4Y28 - chains B and C of the 16 polymer chains in the assembly; structure by X-ray diffraction, 2.80 A resolution.

Chain B:
Protein: Photosystem I P700 chlorophyll a apoprotein A2
From: Pisum sativum
Notes: EC 1.97.1.12
UniProtKB: P05311 (PSAB_PEA); residue numbers follow UniProt; this construct covers 1-733
Chain sequence (733 residues; row label = number of the first residue in the row):
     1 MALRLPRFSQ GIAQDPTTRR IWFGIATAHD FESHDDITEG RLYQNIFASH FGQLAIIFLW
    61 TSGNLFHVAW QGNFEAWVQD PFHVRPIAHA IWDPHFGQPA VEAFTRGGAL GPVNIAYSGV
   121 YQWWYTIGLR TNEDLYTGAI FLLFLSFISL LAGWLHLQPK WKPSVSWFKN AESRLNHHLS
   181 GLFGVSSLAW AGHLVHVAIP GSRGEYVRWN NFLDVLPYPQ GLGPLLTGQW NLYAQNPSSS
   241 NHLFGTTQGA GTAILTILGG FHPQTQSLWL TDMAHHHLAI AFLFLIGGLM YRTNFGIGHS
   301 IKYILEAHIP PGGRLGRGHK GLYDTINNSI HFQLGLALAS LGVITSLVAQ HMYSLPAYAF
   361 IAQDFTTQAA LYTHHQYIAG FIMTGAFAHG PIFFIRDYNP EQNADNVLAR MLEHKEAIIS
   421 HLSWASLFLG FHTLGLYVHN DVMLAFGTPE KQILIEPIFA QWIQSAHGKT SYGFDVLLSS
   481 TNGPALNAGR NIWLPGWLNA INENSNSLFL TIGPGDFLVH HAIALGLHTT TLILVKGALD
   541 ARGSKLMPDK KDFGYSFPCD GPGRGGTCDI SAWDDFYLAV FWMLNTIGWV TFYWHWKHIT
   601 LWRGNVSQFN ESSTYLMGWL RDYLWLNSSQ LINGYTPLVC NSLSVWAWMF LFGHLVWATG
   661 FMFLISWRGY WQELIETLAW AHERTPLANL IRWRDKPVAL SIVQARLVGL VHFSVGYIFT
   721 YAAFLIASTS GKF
Unresolved in the structure: 1
Differences from the reference sequence: engineered mutation Leu5 (Ile in P05311), Ile115 (Asn in P05311), Met273 (Val in P05311), Ser471 (Thr in P05311), Val476 (Ile in P05311), Leu477 (Pro in P05311), Tyr635 (Ile in P05311)
Ion coordination: chlorophyll a Mg site 1 near Gln53 (its only coordinating residue here); chlorophyll a Mg site 2 near Asp93 (its only coordinating residue here); Ca2+: Ile501, Glu503, Asn506, Leu508; 4Fe-4S cluster Fe: Cys559 (shared with 1 residue of chain A)
Ligand contacts:
  - beta-carotene (BCR), molecule 1: Leu54, Ile57, Phe58, Trp60, Gly181, Leu182, Val185, Ser186
  - beta-carotene (BCR), molecule 2: Leu65, Trp123, Trp124, Ile127, Leu129, Gly138, Phe141, Leu142, Leu145, Trp209
  - beta-carotene (BCR), molecule 3: Leu188, Leu222, Leu225, Leu278, Phe282, Leu285, Ile286, Leu289, Ile297
  - beta-carotene (BCR), molecule 4: Phe332, Gly335, Leu336, Ala339, Val343, Met383, Ala386, Phe387, Gly390, Phe393, Phe394, Leu408, Ala538
  - beta-carotene (BCR), molecule 5: Phe387, Leu408, Met411, Val535, Leu539
  - beta-carotene (BCR), molecule 6: Leu434, Gly435, Val438
  - beta-carotene (BCR), molecule 7: Val645, Trp648, Met649, Phe652, Trp671, Ile675, Leu678, Phe719
  - beta-carotene (BCR), molecule 8: Thr685, Pro686, Leu687
  - chlorophyll a isomer (CL0): Leu620, Leu624, Trp625, Trp657
  - chlorophyll a (CLA), molecule 1: Leu5, Phe8, Gly24, Ile25, Ala28, His29, Phe31, His34, Ser49, Gly52, Gln53, Ile56
  - chlorophyll a (CLA), molecule 2: Thr18, Ile21, Trp22, Ile675, Leu678, Ala679, His682, Ile691, Arg692, Trp693, Arg694, Asp695, Pro697, Val698
  - chlorophyll a (CLA), molecule 3: Trp22, Phe652, Leu655, Val656, Thr659, Met662, Phe663, Leu700, Val708, Val711, His712, Val715
  - chlorophyll a (CLA), molecule 4: Ile25, Ala26, Thr27, Ala28, His29, Asp30, His331, Leu334, Leu338, Phe381, Ile382, Thr384, Gly385, Ala388, His389, Ile392, Arg396, Tyr555, Trp573, Phe576, Phe652, Val711, Val715, Phe719
  - chlorophyll a (CLA), molecule 5: His29, Gln53, Ile56, Ile57, Trp60, Leu341, Ile378, Phe381, Ile382
  - chlorophyll a (CLA), molecule 6: His29, Phe31, Tyr43, Ile46, Ser49, His50, Gln53, Leu54, Ile57, Phe168, Arg174, His178, Leu182, Phe183, Ile330, His331, Gln333, Leu334, Ala337, Leu338, Leu341
  - chlorophyll a (CLA), molecule 7: Phe47, Phe51, Ile148, Leu151, Ala152, Leu155, His156, Trp161, Pro163, Trp167
  - chlorophyll a (CLA), molecule 8: Phe47, His50, Phe51, Leu54, Trp123, Trp167, Phe168, Asn170, Ser173, Arg174, His177, His178, Gly181, Leu182, Phe183, Ile344, Tyr358
  - chlorophyll a (CLA), molecule 9: Ile56, Trp60, Asn64, Ala88, His89, Asn114, Ile115, Ala116, Tyr117, Ser118, Val120, Val645, Trp646, Met649, Phe719
  - chlorophyll a (CLA), molecule 10: Phe58, Ile127, Gly128, Leu129, Asp134, Thr137, Gly138, Phe141, Leu145, Ile148, Ser149, Ser186, Ala189, Trp190, Gly192, His193, His196, Val197, Val207, Arg208, Trp209, Phe212
  - chlorophyll a (CLA), molecule 11: Leu59, Trp60, Ser62, Gly63, Phe66, His67, Trp70, Gln71, His89, Ala90, Trp92, Leu143
  - chlorophyll a (CLA), molecule 12: Trp60, Asn64, Tyr117, Ser118, Val120, Ala370, Leu371, Thr373, His374, Tyr377, Ile378, Phe381, Trp646, Met649, Ile718, Phe719, Ala722, Leu725, Ile726
  - chlorophyll a (CLA), molecule 13: Trp60, Thr61, Ser118, Gly119, Val120, Trp123, Val185, Ser186, Ala189, Leu341, Ile344, Thr345, Val348, Met352, Tyr358, Ile361, Leu371, His374, His375, Ile378, Ile382
  - chlorophyll a (CLA), molecule 14: His89, Ala90, Ile91, Trp92, Asp93, His95, Phe96, Phe104, Asn114, Ser644, Val645, Trp648
  - chlorophyll a (CLA), molecule 15: Trp123, Thr126, Ile127, Leu182, Phe183, Ser186, Ser187, Trp190, Leu194, Leu268, Met273, His276, His277, Ile280, Phe284, Ile344, Leu347, Val348, His351, Met352, Ala357, Tyr358
  - chlorophyll a (CLA), molecule 16: Trp167, Asn170, Ser173, His177, Thr293, Asn294, Phe295
  - chlorophyll a (CLA), molecule 17: Ala171, Arg174, Leu175, His178, Leu179, Phe183, Leu283, Ile301, Leu305, Tyr323, Ile326, Asn327, Leu336, Ala337, Ser340, Leu341, Ile344
  - chlorophyll a (CLA), molecule 18: Leu175, Leu179, Phe183, Leu283, Phe284, Gly287, Met290, Tyr291, Ile301, Ile304
  - chlorophyll a (CLA), molecule 19: Asn176, His177, Ser180, Gly181, Val185, Leu285, Gly288, Leu289, Tyr291, Thr293, Phe295, Ile297
  - chlorophyll a (CLA), molecule 20: Leu188, Ala189, Ala191, Gly192, Val195, His196, Phe212, Leu213, Val215, Leu216, Pro217, Tyr218, Gly221, Leu222, Leu226, Tyr233, Ile254, Leu255, Leu278
  - chlorophyll a (CLA), molecule 21: Leu225, Trp230, Asn231, Tyr233, Ala234, Leu255, Thr256, Ile257, His275, Leu278, Ala279, Phe282, Leu283, Ile286, Ile492, Trp493
  - chlorophyll a (CLA), molecule 22: Thr256, Ile257, Gly259, Gly260, Leu268, Asp272, Met273, His275, His276, Ala279, Leu283, His351, Leu355, Trp493, Trp497
  - chlorophyll a (CLA), molecule 23: Ile286, Gly287, Leu289, Met290, Ile297, Gly298, His299
  - chlorophyll a (CLA), molecule 24: Met290, His299, Tyr303, Ile304, Ala307, His308
  - chlorophyll a (CLA), molecule 25: Ile304, Leu305, His308, Leu315, His319, Leu322, Ile326, Phe332, Val407, Leu408, Met411
  - chlorophyll a (CLA), molecule 26: Ala307, His308, Ile309, Pro310, Pro311, Arg314, Leu315, His319
  - chlorophyll a (CLA), molecule 27: Arg314, Leu315, Val407, Arg410, Met411, Glu413, His414, Ala417, Ile418, His421
  - chlorophyll a (CLA), molecule 28: Ala339, Ser340, Val343, Ile344, Leu347, Gln350, His351, Tyr353, Ser354, Leu355, Leu508, Phe509
  - chlorophyll a (CLA), molecule 29: Val343, Ser346, Leu347, Gln350, Gln376, Gly380, Met383, Phe387, Leu527, Thr530, Thr531, Leu534, Met583, Thr586, Ile587
  - chlorophyll a (CLA), molecule 30: Gln350, Tyr353, Tyr372, Gln376, Phe459, Ala460, Ile463, Gln464, Phe509, Leu510, Ile512, His520, Ile523, Leu527, Val590, Tyr593, Trp594, Lys597
  - chlorophyll a (CLA), molecule 31: Ala417, His421, Trp424
  - chlorophyll a (CLA), molecule 32: Ile418, His421, Leu422, Trp424, Ala524, Leu527, His528, Thr531
  - chlorophyll a (CLA), molecule 33: Ser420, His421, Ser423, Trp424, Leu427, Phe431
  - chlorophyll a (CLA), molecule 34: Ser423, Ser426, Leu427, Gly430, Phe431, Leu434, Leu525, Thr529, Leu532, Ile533, Leu578, Phe581, Trp582
  - chlorophyll a (CLA), molecule 35: Trp424, Phe428, Leu429, Ile455, Glu456, Pro457, Ile458, Phe459, Ala460, Phe517, His520, His521, Ala524, His528
  - chlorophyll a (CLA), molecule 36: Trp424, Leu427, Phe428, Phe431, His432
  - chlorophyll a (CLA), molecule 37: Phe431, His432, Gly435, Leu436, Val438, His439, Val442, Met443, Phe446, Lys451, Ile453
  - chlorophyll a (CLA), molecule 38: Thr433, Leu434, Tyr437, Val519, Ala522, Leu525, Asn585, Trp589, Phe592, Leu616, Trp619, Leu620, Leu624, Ser628, Ile632, Phe650, His654, Trp657, Phe713, Tyr717, Thr720, Tyr721, Phe724
  - chlorophyll a (CLA), molecule 39: Leu434, Val438, Asp441, Leu525, Phe581, Trp582, Asn585, Trp589, Leu616, Leu620, Trp657, Phe713, Tyr717
  - chlorophyll a (CLA), molecule 40: Ile458, Phe459, Trp462, Phe474
  - chlorophyll a (CLA), molecule 41: Trp462, Ile463, Ala466, His467, Leu477, Leu478, Ala485, Trp493, Leu494, Trp497, Phe509
  - chlorophyll a (CLA), molecule 42: Leu477, Pro484, Ala485, Ala488, Gly489, Trp493
  - chlorophyll a (CLA), molecule 43: Trp648, Leu651, Phe652, His654, Leu655, Trp657, Ala658
  - chlorophyll a (CLA), molecule 44: Leu655, Ala658, Thr659, Phe661, Met662, Ile665, Ser666, Tyr670, Trp671, Leu674
  - chlorophyll a (CLA), molecule 45: Leu678, Ala681, His682, Thr685, Ala688, Ile691
  - chlorophyll a (CLA), molecule 46: Trp680, Ala681, Arg684, Thr685, Pro686
  - chlorophyll a (CLA), molecule 47: Pro686, Leu687, Ile691
  - dodecyl-alpha-D-maltoside (LMU): Leu213, Asp214, Leu216, Gly221, Leu222, Gly223, Leu226
  - phylloquinone (PQN): Trp22, Met662, Phe663, Ser666, Trp667, Arg668, Trp671, Ile675, Val698, Ala699, Leu700, Ser701, Ala705
  - 4Fe-4S cluster (SF4): Cys559, Gly561, Pro562, Cys568, Trp667, Ile702

Chain C:
Protein: Photosystem I iron-sulfur center
From: Pisum sativum
Notes: EC 1.97.1.12
UniProtKB: P10793 (PSAC_PEA); residue numbers follow UniProt; this construct covers 1-81
Chain sequence (81 residues; numbered 1 to 81; the number before each row is that of its first residue):
     1 MSHSVKIYDT CIGCTQCVRA CPTDVLEMIP WGGCKAKQIA SAPRTEDCVG CKRCESACPT
    61 DFLSVRVYLW HETTRSMGLA Y
Unresolved in the structure: 1
Ion coordination: 4Fe-4S cluster Fe site 1: Cys11, Cys14, Cys17, Cys58; 4Fe-4S cluster Fe site 2 near Cys48 (its only coordinating residue here)
Ligand contacts:
  - 4Fe-4S cluster (SF4), molecule 1: Val5, Cys21, Pro22, Thr23, Val25, Leu26, Cys48, Val49, Gly50, Cys51, Lys52, Arg53, Cys54, Val67
  - 4Fe-4S cluster (SF4), molecule 2: Cys11, Ile12, Gly13, Cys14, Thr15, Gln16, Cys17, Met28, Ala40, Ala57, Cys58, Pro59, Thr60, Ser64, Val65

How chain B and chain C interact:
Contacting residue pairs (30; chain B residue first):
  Gly11(B) with His71(C)
  Asp15(B) with Glu72(C)
  Pro16(B) with Thr74(C)
  Thr17(B) with Leu79(C)
  Arg19(B) with Glu72(C); Met77(C)
  Met547(B) with Arg66(C)
  Pro548(B) with Phe62(C)
  Asp549(B) with Phe62(C); Arg66(C), salt bridge
  Phe553(B) with Arg66(C); Val67(C); Tyr68(C), hydrophobic
  Pro558(B) with Leu69(C), hydrophobic
  Asp560(B) with Lys52(C), salt bridge; Glu55(C); Arg66(C), salt bridge
  Gly561(B) with Lys52(C)
  Gly563(B) with Ser56(C)
  Arg564(B) with Leu63(C)
  Gln672(B) with Leu79(C); Tyr81(C), hydrogen bond
  Glu676(B) with Tyr81(C)
  Ala679(B) with Tyr81(C), hydrophobic
  Lys696(B) with Thr74(C); Leu79(C); Tyr81(C), hydrogen bond (side chain-backbone)
  Pro697(B) with Tyr81(C), hydrogen bond (backbone-side chain)
  Val698(B) with Leu79(C), hydrophobic; Tyr81(C)
Other interface residues (no listed pair), chain B (26 interface residues in all): Gln14, Leu546, Asp552, Pro562, Arg668, Ile675
Other interface residues (no listed pair), chain C (17 interface residues in all): Cys51, Thr73

In short:
26 residues of chain B face 17 of chain C across their interface; the contacts include 3 hydrogen bonds and 3
salt bridges. Among the polar pairs are Asp549(B)-Arg66(C), Asp560(B)-Lys52(C) and Asp560(B)-Arg66(C).
Chain B is Photosystem I P700 chlorophyll a apoprotein A2 and chain C is Photosystem I iron-sulfur center,
both from Pisum sativum; the structure, The structure of plant photosystem I super-complex at 2.8 angstrom
resolution, was determined by X-ray diffraction.
